PDB entry 5F8L | X-ray diffraction, 2.81 A resolution | chains A and C of the 3 polymer chains in the assembly

[Chain A]
Protein: Genome polyprotein
From: Enterovirus A71
Notes: EC 2.7.7.48
UniProt: E5RPG2 (E5RPG2_9ENTO); residues 1-462 here correspond to UniProt positions 1732-2193 (UniProt number = residue number + 1731)
Sequence (468 residues; each row starts with the number of its first residue):
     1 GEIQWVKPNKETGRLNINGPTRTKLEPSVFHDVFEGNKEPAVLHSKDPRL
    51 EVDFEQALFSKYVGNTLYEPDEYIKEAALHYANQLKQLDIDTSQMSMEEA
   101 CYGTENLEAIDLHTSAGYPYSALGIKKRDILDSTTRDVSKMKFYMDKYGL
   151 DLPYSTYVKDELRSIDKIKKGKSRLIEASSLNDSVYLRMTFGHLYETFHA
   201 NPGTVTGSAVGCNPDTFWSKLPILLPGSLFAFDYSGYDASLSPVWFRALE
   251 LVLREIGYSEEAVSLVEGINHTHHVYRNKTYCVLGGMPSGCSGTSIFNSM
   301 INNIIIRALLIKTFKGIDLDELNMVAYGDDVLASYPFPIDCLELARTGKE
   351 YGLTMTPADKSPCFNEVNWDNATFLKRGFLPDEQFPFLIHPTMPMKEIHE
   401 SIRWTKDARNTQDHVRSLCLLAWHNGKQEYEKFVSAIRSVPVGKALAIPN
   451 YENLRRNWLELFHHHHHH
Unresolved in the structure: 463-468
Differences from the reference sequence: expression tag (463-468)
Bound ions: Zn2+: His271, His273, Cys282, Glu343
From the paper describing this entry:
  - binding site for the 35-nt RNA strand: Thr114, Ser115, Lys127, Arg188

[Chain C]
Molecule: 18-nt RNA strand
Sequence (18 nucleotides; each row starts with the number of its first residue):
   684 UGUUCGACGAGAGAGACC
Unresolved in the structure: 684-691

[Interface between chain A and chain C]
Contacting residue pairs (25):
  His113(A) - A695(C)  phosphate contact
  His113(A) - G696(C)  salt bridge to the phosphate
  Arg128(A) - A695(C)  salt bridge to the phosphate
  Ser133(A) - G694(C)  phosphate contact
  Ser295(A) - C701(C)  hydrogen bond to the base
  Tyr327(A) - C701(C)  hydrogen bond to the sugar
  Gly328(A) - C701(C)  sugar contact
  Asp329(A) - C701(C)  phosphate contact
  Asp330(A) - C701(C)  sugar contact
  Leu375(A) - C700(C)  sugar contact
  Lys376(A) - C700(C)  salt bridge to the phosphate
  Lys376(A) - C701(C)  phosphate contact
  Arg377(A) - A699(C)  sugar contact
  Arg377(A) - C700(C)  sugar contact
  Met393(A) - A699(C)  sugar contact
  Ser401(A) - G698(C)  phosphate contact
  Ser401(A) - A699(C)  hydrogen bond to the phosphate
  Asn410(A) - G696(C)  hydrogen bond to the sugar
  Asn410(A) - A697(C)  sugar contact
  Asp413(A) - G696(C)  hydrogen bond to the base
  Asp413(A) - A697(C)  sugar contact
  His414(A) - A697(C)  sugar contact
  His414(A) - G698(C)  sugar contact
  Ser417(A) - G698(C)  sugar contact
  Leu421(A) - A699(C)  sugar contact
Other interface residues (no listed pair), chain A (21 interface residues in all): Glu397, Lys406, Leu418

[Summary]
21 residues of chain A face 8 of chain C across their interface, with 5 hydrogen bonds and 3 salt bridges.
Among the polar pairs are Ser295(A)-C701(C), Asp413(A)-G696(C) and Tyr327(A)-C701(C). His271(A), His273(A),
Cys282(A) and Glu343(A) coordinate Zn2+. The paper reports a binding site for the 35-nt RNA strand at
Thr114(A), Ser115(A) and Lys127(A) among others.
Here chain A is Genome polyprotein (Enterovirus A71) and chain C is an 18-nt RNA strand. Entry 5F8L
(Enterovirus 71 Polymerase Elongation Complex (C3S1 Form)) was determined by X-ray diffraction (same
publication as 5F8G, 5F8H, 5F8I, 5F8J, 5F8M and 5F8N).
